Entry 8EEE (X-ray diffraction, 2.82 A resolution); this record covers chains L and H of the 6 polymer chains in the assembly.

# Chain L
Protein: rhMZ104-D antibody light chain
From: Macaca mulatta
Notes: antibody fragment or engineered binder
Amino-acid sequence (220 residues; each row starts with the number of its first residue):
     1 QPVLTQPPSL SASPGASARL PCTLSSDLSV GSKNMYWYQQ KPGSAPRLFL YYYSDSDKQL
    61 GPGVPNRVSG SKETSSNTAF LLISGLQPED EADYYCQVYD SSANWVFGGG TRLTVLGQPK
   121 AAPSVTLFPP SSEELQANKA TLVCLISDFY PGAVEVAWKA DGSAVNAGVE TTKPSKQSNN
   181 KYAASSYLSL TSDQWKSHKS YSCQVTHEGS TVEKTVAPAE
Disordered / not traced: 1, 117-220
Cystine bridges: Cys-22/Cys-96

# Chain H
Protein: rhMZ104-D antibody heavy chain
From: Macaca mulatta
Notes: antibody fragment or engineered binder
Amino-acid sequence (228 residues; row label = number of the first residue in the row):
     1 EVQLVESGGG LAKPGGSLRL SCAASGFTFS DYYMDWVRQA PGKGLEWVSR ISNGGGSTWY
    61 ADSVKGRFTI SRENAKNTLY LQMNSLRAED TAVYYCARER YCSGGVCYAG TKYFDYWGQG
   121 VLVTVSSAST KGPSVFPLAP SSRSTSESTA ALGCLVKDYF PEPVTVSWNS GSLTSGVHTF
   181 PAVLQSSGLY SLSSVVTVPS SSLGTQTYVC NVNHKPSNTK VDKRVEIK
Disordered / not traced: 1, 127-228
Cystine bridges: Cys-22/Cys-96

# How chain L and chain H interact
Residue-residue contacts (28):
  Asn-34(L) / Gly-110(H)  hydrogen bond (side chain-backbone)
  Tyr-36(L) / Gly-110(H)
  Tyr-36(L) / Thr-111(H)  hydrogen bond (side chain-backbone)
  Tyr-36(L) / Tyr-113(H)  hydrophobic
  Tyr-38(L) / Tyr-113(H)
  Tyr-38(L) / Phe-114(H)  hydrogen bond (side chain-backbone)
  Gln-40(L) / Gln-39(H)  hydrogen bond
  Gln-40(L) / Tyr-95(H)  hydrogen bond
  Ala-45(L) / Gly-118(H)
  Ala-45(L) / Gln-119(H)
  Pro-46(L) / Trp-117(H)
  Leu-48(L) / Tyr-113(H)  hydrophobic
  Tyr-51(L) / Ala-109(H)
  Tyr-51(L) / Thr-111(H)
  Tyr-95(L) / Gln-39(H)  hydrogen bond
  Tyr-95(L) / Lys-43(H)
  Tyr-95(L) / Leu-45(H)  hydrophobic
  Gln-97(L) / Phe-114(H)
  Tyr-99(L) / Arg-50(H)  hydrogen bond
  Asn-104(L) / Trp-47(H)
  Asn-104(L) / Trp-59(H)
  Trp-105(L) / Asp-35(H)  hydrogen bond
  Trp-105(L) / Trp-47(H)
  Trp-105(L) / Arg-50(H)
  Trp-105(L) / Glu-99(H)
  Trp-105(L) / Lys-112(H)
  Trp-105(L) / Phe-114(H)
  Phe-107(L) / Leu-45(H)
Interface residues without a listed pair, chain L (19 interface residues in all): Arg-47, Asp-57, Gln-59, Ala-103, Gly-109
Interface residues without a listed pair, chain H (22 interface residues in all): Val-37, Gly-44, Glu-46, Asp-115

# In short
The interface between chain L and chain H involves 19 residues on one side and 22 on the other; the contacts
include 8 hydrogen bonds. Polar contacts include Asn-34(L)/Gly-110(H), Tyr-36(L)/Thr-111(H) and
Tyr-38(L)/Phe-114(H).
Here chain L is rhMZ104-D antibody light chain and chain H is rhMZ104-D antibody heavy chain, both from Macaca
mulatta. Entry 8EEE (Crystal structure of a NHP anti-ZIKV neutralizing antibody rhMZ104-d in complex with ZIKV
E glycoprotein) was determined by X-ray diffraction, deposited together with 8EE8, 8EED, 8EEZ, 8EF0 and 8EF2.
